Entry 8DK1 (electron microscopy, 2.95 A resolution); this record covers chains A and G of the 8 polymer chains in the assembly.

# Chain A
Molecule: JetA
Organism: Pseudomonas aeruginosa PA14
UniProtKB: A0A0H2ZJP9 (A0A0H2ZJP9_PSEAB); residues -5 to 499 here correspond to UniProt positions 34-538 (UniProt number = residue number + 39)
Sequence (517 residues; numbered -17 to 499; the number before each row is that of its first residue; numbers below 1 keep their minus sign (Met-17 is residue -17)):
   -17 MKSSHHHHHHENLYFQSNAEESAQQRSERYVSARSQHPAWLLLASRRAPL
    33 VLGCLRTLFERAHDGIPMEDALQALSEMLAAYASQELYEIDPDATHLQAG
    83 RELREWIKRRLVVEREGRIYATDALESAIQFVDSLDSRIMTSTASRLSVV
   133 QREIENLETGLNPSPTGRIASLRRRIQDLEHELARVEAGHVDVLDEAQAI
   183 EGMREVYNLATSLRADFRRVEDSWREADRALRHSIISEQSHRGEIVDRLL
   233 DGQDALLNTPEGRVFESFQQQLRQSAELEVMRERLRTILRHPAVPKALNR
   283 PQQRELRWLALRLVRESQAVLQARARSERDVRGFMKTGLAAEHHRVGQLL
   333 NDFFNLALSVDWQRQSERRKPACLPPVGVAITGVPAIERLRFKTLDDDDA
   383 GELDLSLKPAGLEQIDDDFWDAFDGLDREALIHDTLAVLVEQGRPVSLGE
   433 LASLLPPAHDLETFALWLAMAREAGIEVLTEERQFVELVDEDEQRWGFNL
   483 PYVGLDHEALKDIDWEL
Not modelled in the structure: -17 to 4, 43-50, 68-75, 221-222, 372-499
Differences from the reference sequence: initiating methionine (-17); expression tag (-16 to -6); conflict Tyr-4 (Trp35 in A0A0H2ZJP9), Phe-3 (Lys36 in A0A0H2ZJP9), Gln-2 (Val37 in A0A0H2ZJP9), Ser-1 (Ala38 in A0A0H2ZJP9), Asn0 (Ala39 in A0A0H2ZJP9), Ala1 (Met40 in A0A0H2ZJP9)

# Chain G
Molecule: JetB
Organism: Pseudomonas aeruginosa PA14
UniProtKB: A0A0H2ZL66 (A0A0H2ZL66_PSEAB); numbering as in UniProt (aligned over 1-249)
Sequence (249 residues; numbered 1 to 249; the number before each row is that of its first residue):
     1 MAGIFDRIAGASGADETELTAEPMALDDGMDGEQPAMSANIQVDERRTPQ
    51 RVREAVQEMLKYGLLEESHKPNLYRSALTNIEVVDRILEPLDLAMGVDEV
   101 RGLVFVTVRQGEVAEQDDWSHPLVRRQRLNLEQSLLIAILRQHFIAYEQE
   151 SGTGASQALVAVDELIPQLQVYLGELGSEAKERNRIITLLDQLKGHGLVS
   201 ALDAHDRVIIRPIITHLANPENLQALVVWLREQVEGAVTPAAGGEEDEA
Not modelled in the structure: 1-47, 111-119, 152-155, 237-249

# Interface between chain A and chain G
Contacting residue pairs (20):
  Gly365(A) with Leu123(G)
  Val366(A) with Leu123(G); Val124(G), hydrophobic; Arg125(G)
  Pro367(A) with Leu60(G); Tyr62(G); Gly63(G), hydrogen bond (backbone-backbone); Leu123(G); Val124(G)
  Ala368(A) with Lys61(G); Tyr62(G)
  Ile369(A) with Gly63(G); Val106(G); Val124(G)
  Glu370(A) with Val124(G); Arg125(G); Gln127(G)
  Arg371(A) with Gln127(G); Ile213(G); Leu217(G)
Also at the interface, not in a pair above, chain A (8 interface residues in all): Ile363
Also at the interface, not in a pair above, chain G (15 interface residues in all): Met59, Leu93, Arg126, His216

# Summary
The interface between chain A and chain G involves 8 residues on one side and 15 on the other, with 1 hydrogen
bond. Its one hydrogen bond, Pro367(A)-Gly63(G), is backbone to backbone.
Here chain A is JetA and chain G is JetB, both from Pseudomonas aeruginosa PA14. Entry 8DK1 (CryoEM structure
of JetABC (head construct) from Pseudomonas aeruginosa PA14) was determined by electron microscopy, deposited
together with 7TIL, 8DK2 and 8DK3.
